PDB entry 6C0W | electron microscopy, 4.00 A resolution | chains D and I of the 11 polymer chains in the assembly

# Chain D
Name: Histone H2B
Organism: Homo sapiens
Reference sequence: P62807 (H2B1C_HUMAN); residues 0-125 here correspond to UniProt positions 1-126 (UniProt number = residue number + 1)
Amino-acid sequence (126 residues; numbered 0 to 125; the number before each row is that of its first residue; numbering starts at 0):
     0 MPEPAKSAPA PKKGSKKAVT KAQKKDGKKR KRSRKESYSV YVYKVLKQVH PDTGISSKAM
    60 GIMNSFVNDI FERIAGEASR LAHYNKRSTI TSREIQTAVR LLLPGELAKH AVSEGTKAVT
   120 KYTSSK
Not modelled in the structure: 0-32, 125
UniProt features mapped onto this chain:
  - modified residue: Pro1 (N-acetylproline), Glu2 (ADP-ribosyl glutamic acid), Lys5 (N6-(2-hydroxyisobutyryl)lysine), Ser6 (ADP-ribosylserine), Lys11 (N6-(beta-hydroxybutyryl)lysine), Lys12 (N6-(2-hydroxyisobutyryl)lysine), Ser14 (Phosphoserine), Lys15 (N6-acetyllysine), Lys16 (N6-(beta-hydroxybutyryl)lysine), Lys20 (N6-(2-hydroxyisobutyryl)lysine), Lys23 (N6-(2-hydroxyisobutyryl)lysine), Lys24 (N6-(2-hydroxyisobutyryl)lysine), Lys34 (N6-(2-hydroxyisobutyryl)lysine), Glu35 (PolyADP-ribosyl glutamic acid), Ser36 (Phosphoserine), Lys43 (N6-(2-hydroxyisobutyryl)lysine), Lys46 (N6-(2-hydroxyisobutyryl)lysine), Lys57 (N6,N6-dimethyllysine), Arg79 (Dimethylated arginine), Lys85 (N6,N6,N6-trimethyllysine) and 6 more in UniProt
  - glycosylation: Ser112 (O-linked (GlcNAc) serine)
  - cross-link (Glycyl lysine isopeptide (Lys-Gly)): Lys5 (interchain with G-Cter in SUMO2), Lys20 (interchain with G-Cter in SUMO2), Lys34 (interchain with G-Cter in ubiquitin), Lys120 (interchain with G-Cter in ubiquitin)

# Chain I
Molecule: 147 mer DNA
Sequence (147 nucleotides; row label = number of the first residue in the row; numbers below 1 keep their minus sign (DA-73 is residue -73)):
   -73 ATCTGAGAAT CCGGTGCCGA GGCCGCTCAA TTGGTCGTAG ACAGCTCTAG CACCGCTTAA
   -13 ACGCACGTAC GCGCTGTCCC CCGCGTTTTA ACCGCCAAGG GGATTACTCC CTAGTCTCCA
    47 GGCACGTGTC AGATATATAC ATCCGAT
Not modelled in the structure: -73 to -70, 70-73

# Chain D / chain I interface
Pairs across the interface (14):
  Arg33(D) - DT30(I)  salt bridge to the phosphate
  Tyr42(D) - DG-53(I)  sugar contact
  Tyr42(D) - DG-52(I)  hydrogen bond to the phosphate
  Gly53(D) - DG-53(I)  phosphate contact
  Ile54(D) - DA-54(I)  phosphate contact
  Ile54(D) - DG-53(I)  hydrogen bond to the phosphate
  Ser55(D) - DA-54(I)  phosphate contact
  Ser56(D) - DA-54(I)  hydrogen bond to the phosphate
  Arg86(D) - DG-34(I)  phosphate contact
  Arg86(D) - DA-33(I)  salt bridge to the phosphate
  Ser87(D) - DA-35(I)  hydrogen bond to the phosphate
  Ser87(D) - DG-34(I)  hydrogen bond to the phosphate
  Thr88(D) - DA-35(I)  phosphate contact
  Thr88(D) - DG-34(I)  hydrogen bond to the phosphate
Also at the interface, not in a pair above, chain D (11 interface residues in all): Lys46, Lys57
Also at the interface, not in a pair above, chain I (8 interface residues in all): DG-55

# In short
11 residues of chain D face 8 of chain I across their interface, with 6 hydrogen bonds and 2 salt bridges.
Polar pairs include Tyr42(D)-DG-52(I), Ile54(D)-DG-53(I) and Ser56(D)-DA-54(I).
Here chain D is Histone H2B (Homo sapiens) and chain I is 147 mer DNA. Entry 6C0W (Cryo-EM structure of human
kinetochore protein CENP-N with the centromeric nucleosome containing CENP-A) was determined by electron
microscopy together with 6EQT from the same study.
